PDB entry 4KJV | X-ray diffraction, 1.70 A resolution | chain A

[Chain A]
Protein: E3 ubiquitin-protein ligase XIAP
From: Homo sapiens
Notes: EC 6.3.2.-; fragment: XIAP-Bir2
Reference sequence: P98170 (XIAP_HUMAN); numbering as in UniProt (aligned over 152-236)
Amino-acid sequence (86 residues; numbered 151 to 236; the number before each row is that of its first residue):
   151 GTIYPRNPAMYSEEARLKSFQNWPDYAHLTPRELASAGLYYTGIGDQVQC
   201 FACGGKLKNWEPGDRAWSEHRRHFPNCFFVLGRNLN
Unresolved in the structure: 234-236
Construct notes: expression tag (151); engineered mutation A202 (Cys in P98170), G213 (Cys in P98170)
Bound ions: Zn2+: C200, C203, H220, C227
Residues lining bound ligands: 1RK (6-methoxy-5-({(3S)-3-[(N-methyl-L-alanyl)amino]-4-oxo-2',3,3',4,5',6'-hexahydro-5H-spiro[1,5-benzoxazepine-2,4'-pyran]-5-yl}methyl)naphthalene-2-carboxylic acid): Q197, K206, L207, K208, N209, W210, E211, D214, E219, R222, H223, F224

[In short]
Chain A binds compound 1RK. C200, C203, H220 and C227 coordinate Zn2+.
Chain A is E3 ubiquitin-protein ligase XIAP (Homo sapiens); the structure, Crystal structure of XIAP-Bir2 with
a bound spirocyclic benzoxazepinone inhibitor, was determined by X-ray diffraction (same publication as 4KJU).
